7UHY - chains D and G of the 10 polymer chains in the assembly; structure by electron microscopy, 3.66 A resolution.

Chain D:
Protein: GATOR complex protein WDR59
Source organism: Homo sapiens
Reference sequence: Q6PJI9 (WDR59_HUMAN); residue numbers follow UniProt; this construct covers 1-974
Chain sequence (974 residues; numbered 1 to 974; the number before each row is that of its first residue):
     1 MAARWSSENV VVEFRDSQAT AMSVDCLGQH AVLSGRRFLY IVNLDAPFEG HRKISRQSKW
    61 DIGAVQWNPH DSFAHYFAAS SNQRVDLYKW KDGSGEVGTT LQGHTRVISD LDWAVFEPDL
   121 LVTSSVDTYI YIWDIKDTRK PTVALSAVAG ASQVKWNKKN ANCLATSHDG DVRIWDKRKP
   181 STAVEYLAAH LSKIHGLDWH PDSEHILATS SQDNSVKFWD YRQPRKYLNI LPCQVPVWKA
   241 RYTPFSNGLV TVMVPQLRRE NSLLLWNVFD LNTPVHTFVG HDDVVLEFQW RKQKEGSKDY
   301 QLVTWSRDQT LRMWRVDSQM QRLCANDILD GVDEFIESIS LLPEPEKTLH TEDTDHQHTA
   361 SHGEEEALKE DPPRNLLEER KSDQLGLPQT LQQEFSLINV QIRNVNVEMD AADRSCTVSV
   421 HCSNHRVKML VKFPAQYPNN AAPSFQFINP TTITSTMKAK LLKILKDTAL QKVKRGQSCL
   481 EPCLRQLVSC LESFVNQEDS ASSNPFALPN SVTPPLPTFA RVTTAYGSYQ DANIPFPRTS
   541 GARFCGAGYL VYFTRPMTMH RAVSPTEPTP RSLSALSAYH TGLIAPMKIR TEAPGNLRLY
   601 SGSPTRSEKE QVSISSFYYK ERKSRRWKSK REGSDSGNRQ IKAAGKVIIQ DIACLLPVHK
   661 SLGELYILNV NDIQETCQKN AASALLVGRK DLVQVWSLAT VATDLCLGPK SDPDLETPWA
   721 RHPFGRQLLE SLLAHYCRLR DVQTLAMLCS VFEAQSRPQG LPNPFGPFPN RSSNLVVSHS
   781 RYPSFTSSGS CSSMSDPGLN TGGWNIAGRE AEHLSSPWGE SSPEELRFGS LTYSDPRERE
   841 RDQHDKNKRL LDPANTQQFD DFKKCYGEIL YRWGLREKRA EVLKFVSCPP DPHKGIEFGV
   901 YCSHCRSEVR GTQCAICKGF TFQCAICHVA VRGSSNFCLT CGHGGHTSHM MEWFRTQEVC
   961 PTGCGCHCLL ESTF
Disordered / not traced: 1-524, 558-642, 758-834
Metal / ion sites: Zn2+ site 1: Cys-902, Cys-905, Cys-914, Cys-917; Zn2+ site 2: Cys-927, His-946, His-949; Zn2+ site 3: Cys-938, Cys-966, Cys-968; Zn2+ site 4: His-943, Cys-964
Swiss-Prot annotation at these positions:
  - zinc finger: Tyr-901 to Phe-920 (C4-type), Thr-921 to Thr-973 (RING-type)
  - binding site (Zn(2+)): Cys-902, Cys-905, Cys-914, Cys-917, Cys-927, Cys-938, His-943, His-946, His-949, Cys-960, Cys-964, Cys-966, Cys-968
  - modified residue (Phosphoserine): Ser-564, Ser-821, Ser-822, Ser-830
  - mutagenesis: Leu-698 (L698E: Abolished interaction with WDR24 and assembly of the GATOR2 complex; when associated with 728-E--E-732), Leu-728 to Leu-732 (Abolished interaction with WDR24 and assembly of the GATOR2 complex; when associated with E-698), Cys-924 to Cys-927 (Impaired amino-acid-mediated mTORC1 activation)
What the authors report for this chain:
  - mutagenesis - L698E/L728E/L732E: abolished binding to GATOR complex protein WDR24
  - mutagenesis - L698E/L728E/L732E: abolished signaling in response to mTORC1 signaling

Chain G:
Protein: Isoform B of Nucleoporin SEH1
Source organism: Homo sapiens
Reference sequence: Q96EE3 (SEH1_HUMAN), isoform Q96EE3-1; residues 1-421 here = UniProt positions 1-421
Chain sequence (421 residues; numbered 1 to 421; the number before each row is that of its first residue):
     1 MFVARSIAAD HKDLIHDVSF DFHGRRMATC SSDQSVKVWD KSESGDWHCT ASWKTHSGSV
    61 WRVTWAHPEF GQVLASCSFD RTAAVWEEIV GESNDKLRGQ SHWVKRTTLV DSRTSVTDVK
   121 FAPKHMGLML ATCSADGIVR IYEAPDVMNL SQWSLQHEIS CKLSCSCISW NPSSSRAHSP
   181 MIAVGSDDSS PNAMAKVQIF EYNENTRKYA KAETLMTVTD PVHDIAFAPN LGRSFHILAI
   241 ATKDVRIFTL KPVRKELTSS GGPTKFEIHI VAQFDNHNSQ VWRVSWNITG TVLASSGDDG
   301 CVRLWKANYM DNWKCTGILK GNGSPVNGSS QQGTSNPSLG STIPSLQNSL NGSSAGRYFF
   361 TPLDSPRAGS RWSSYAQLLP PPPPPLVEHS CDADTANLQY PHPRRRYLSR PLNPLPENEG
   421 I
Disordered / not traced: 91-99, 323-421
Swiss-Prot annotation at these positions:
  - modified residue (Phosphoserine): Ser-179, Ser-190
  - cross-link: Lys-12 (Glycyl lysine isopeptide (Lys-Gly) (interchain with G-Cter in SUMO2))

How chain D and chain G interact:
Pairs across the interface (13):
  Pro-713(D) / Tyr-309(G)
  Asp-714(D) / Asn-308(G)  hydrogen bond
  Asp-714(D) / Lys-314(G)  salt bridge
  Thr-717(D) / Tyr-309(G)
  Pro-718(D) / Tyr-309(G)
  Arg-721(D) / Tyr-309(G)
  Arg-837(D) / Lys-314(G)
  Glu-840(D) / Asn-308(G)  hydrogen bond
  Glu-840(D) / Asn-312(G)  hydrogen bond
  Glu-840(D) / Lys-314(G)  salt bridge
  Gln-843(D) / Met-310(G)
  His-844(D) / Tyr-309(G)  hydrogen bond
  Asn-847(D) / Tyr-309(G)
Also at the interface, not in a pair above, chain D (11 interface residues in all): Glu-716

Summary:
The interface between chain D and chain G involves 11 residues on one side and 5 on the other, with 4 hydrogen
bonds and 2 salt bridges. Among the polar pairs are Asp-714(D)/Lys-314(G), Glu-840(D)/Lys-314(G) and
Asp-714(D)/Asn-308(G). The paper reports that L698E/L728E/L732E of chain D abolish binding to GATOR complex
protein WDR24; L698E/L728E/L732E of chain D abolish signaling in response to mTORC1 signaling.
Here chain D is GATOR complex protein WDR59 and chain G is Isoform B of Nucleoporin SEH1, both from Homo
sapiens. Entry 7UHY (Human GATOR2 complex) was determined by electron microscopy.
